Entry 6PSV (electron microscopy, 3.50 A resolution); this record covers chains I and J of the 10 polymer chains in the assembly.

== Chain I ==
Protein: DNA-directed RNA polymerase subunit beta
From: Escherichia coli
Notes: EC 2.7.7.6
UniProt: P0A8V4 (RPOB_ECO57); residue numbers follow UniProt; this construct covers 1-1342
Chain sequence (1342 residues; each row starts with the number of its first residue):
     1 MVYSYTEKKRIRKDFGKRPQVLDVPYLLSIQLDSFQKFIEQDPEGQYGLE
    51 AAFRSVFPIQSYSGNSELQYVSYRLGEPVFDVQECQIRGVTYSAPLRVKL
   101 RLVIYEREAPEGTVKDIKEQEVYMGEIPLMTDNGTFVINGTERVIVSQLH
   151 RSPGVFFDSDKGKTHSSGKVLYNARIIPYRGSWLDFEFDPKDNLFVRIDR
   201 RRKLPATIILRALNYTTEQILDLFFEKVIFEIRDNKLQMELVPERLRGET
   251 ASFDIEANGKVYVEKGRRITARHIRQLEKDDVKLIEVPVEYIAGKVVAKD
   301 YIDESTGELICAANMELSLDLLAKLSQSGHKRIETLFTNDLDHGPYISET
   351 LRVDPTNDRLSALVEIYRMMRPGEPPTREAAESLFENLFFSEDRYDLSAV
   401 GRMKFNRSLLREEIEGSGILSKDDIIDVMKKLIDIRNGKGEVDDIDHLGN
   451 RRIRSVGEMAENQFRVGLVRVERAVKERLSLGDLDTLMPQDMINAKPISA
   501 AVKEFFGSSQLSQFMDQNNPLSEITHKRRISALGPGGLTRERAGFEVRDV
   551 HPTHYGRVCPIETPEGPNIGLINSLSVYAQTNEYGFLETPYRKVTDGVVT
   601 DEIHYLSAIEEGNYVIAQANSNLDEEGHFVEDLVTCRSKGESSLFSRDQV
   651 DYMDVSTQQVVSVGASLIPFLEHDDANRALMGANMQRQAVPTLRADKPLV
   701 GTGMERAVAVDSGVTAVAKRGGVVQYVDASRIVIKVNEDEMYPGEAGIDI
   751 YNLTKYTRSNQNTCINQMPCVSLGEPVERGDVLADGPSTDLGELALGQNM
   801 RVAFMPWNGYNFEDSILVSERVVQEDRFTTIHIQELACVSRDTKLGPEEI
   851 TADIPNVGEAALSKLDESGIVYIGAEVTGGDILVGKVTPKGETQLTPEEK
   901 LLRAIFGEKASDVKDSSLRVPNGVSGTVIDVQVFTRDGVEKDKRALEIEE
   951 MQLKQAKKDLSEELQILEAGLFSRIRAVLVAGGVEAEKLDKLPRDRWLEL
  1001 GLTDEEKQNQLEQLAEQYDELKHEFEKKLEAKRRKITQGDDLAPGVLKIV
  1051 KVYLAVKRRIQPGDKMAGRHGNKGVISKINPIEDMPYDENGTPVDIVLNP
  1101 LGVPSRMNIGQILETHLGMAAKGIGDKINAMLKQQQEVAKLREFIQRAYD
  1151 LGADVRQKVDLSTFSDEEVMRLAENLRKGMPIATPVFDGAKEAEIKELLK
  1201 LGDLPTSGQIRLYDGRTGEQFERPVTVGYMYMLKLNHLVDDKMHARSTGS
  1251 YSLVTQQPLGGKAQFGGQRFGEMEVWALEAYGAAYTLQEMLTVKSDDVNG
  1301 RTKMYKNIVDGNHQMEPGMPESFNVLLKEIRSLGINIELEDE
Unresolved in the structure: 1-2
UniProt features mapped onto this chain:
  - modified residue (N6-acetyllysine): Lys-1022, Lys-1200
Small-molecule neighbours: chapso (1N7): Gln-725, Tyr-726, Arg-731, Glu-962, Gln-965, Ile-966, Ala-969, Ser-973

== Chain J ==
Protein: DNA-directed RNA polymerase subunit beta'
From: Escherichia coli
Notes: EC 2.7.7.6
UniProt: P0A8T7 (RPOC_ECOLI); residue numbers follow UniProt; this construct covers 2-1407
Chain sequence (1430 residues; numbered 1 to 1430; the number before each row is that of its first residue):
     1 VKDLLKFLKAQTKTEEFDAIKIALASPDMIRSWSFGEVKKPETINYRTFK
    51 PERDGLFCARIFGPVKDYECLCGKYKRLKHRGVICEKCGVEVTQTKVRRE
   101 RMGHIELASPTAHIWFLKSLPSRIGLLLDMPLRDIERVLYFESYVVIEGG
   151 MTNLERQQILTEEQYLDALEEFGDEFDAKMGAEAIQALLKSMDLEQECEQ
   201 LREELNETNSETKRKKLTKRIKLLEAFVQSGNKPEWMILTVLPVLPPDLR
   251 PLVPLDGGRFATSDLNDLYRRVINRNNRLKRLLDLAAPDIIVRNEKRMLQ
   301 EAVDALLDNGRRGRAITGSNKRPLKSLADMIKGKQGRFRQNLLGKRVDYS
   351 GRSVITVGPYLRLHQCGLPKKMALELFKPFIYGKLELRGLATTIKAAKKM
   401 VEREEAVVWDILDEVIREHPVLLNRAPTLHRLGIQAFEPVLIEGKAIQLH
   451 PLVCAAYNADFDGDQMAVHVPLTLEAQLEARALMMSTNNILSPANGEPII
   501 VPSQDVVLGLYYMTRDCVNAKGEGMVLTGPKEAERLYRSGLASLHARVKV
   551 RITEYEKDANGELVAKTSLKDTTVGRAILWMIVPKGLPYSIVNQALGKKA
   601 ISKMLNTCYRILGLKPTVIFADQIMYTGFAYAARSGASVGIDDMVIPEKK
   651 HEIISEAEAEVAEIQEQFQSGLVTAGERYNKVIDIWAAANDRVSKAMMDN
   701 LQTETVINRDGQEEKQVSFNSIYMMADSGARGSAAQIRQLAGMRGLMAKP
   751 DGSIIETPITANFREGLNVLQYFISTHGARKGLADTALKTANSGYLTRRL
   801 VDVAQDLVVTEDDCGTHEGIMMTPVIEGGDVKEPLRDRVLGRVTAEDVLK
   851 PGTADILVPRNTLLHEQWCDLLEENSVDAVKVRSVVSCDTDFGVCAHCYG
   901 RDLARGHIINKGEAIGVIAAQSIGEPGTQLTMRTFHIGGAASRAAAESSI
   951 QVKNKGSIKLSNVKSVVNSSGKLVITSRNTELKLIDEFGRTKESYKVPYG
  1001 AVLAKGDGEQVAGGETVANWDPHTMPVITEVSGFVRFTDMIDGQTITRQT
  1051 DELTGLSSLVVLDSAERTAGGKDLRPALKIVDAQGNDVLIPGTDMPAQYF
  1101 LPGKAIVQLEDGVQISSGDTLARIPQESGGTKDITGGLPRVADLFEARRP
  1151 KEPAILAEISGIVSFGKETKGKRRLVITPVDGSDPYEEMIPKWRQLNVFE
  1201 GERVERGDVISDGPEAPHDILRLRGVHAVTRYIVNEVQDVYRLQGVKIND
  1251 KHIEVIVRQMLRKATIVNAGSSDFLEGEQVEYSRVKIANRELEANGKVGA
  1301 TYSRDLLGITKASLATESFISAASFQETTRVLTEAAVAGKRDELRGLKEN
  1351 VIVGRLIPAGTGYAYHQDRMRRRAAGEAPAAPQVTAEDASASLAELLNAG
  1401 LGGSDNELELEVLFQGPSSGHHHHHHHHHH
Unresolved in the structure: 1-15, 938-947, 1127-1131, 1376-1430
Differences from the reference sequence: expression tag (1, 1408-1430)
UniProt features mapped onto this chain:
  - binding site (Zn(2+)): Cys-70, Cys-72, Cys-85, Cys-88, Cys-814, Cys-888, Cys-895, Cys-898
  - binding site (Mg(2+)): Asp-460, Asp-462, Asp-464
  - modified residue: Lys-983 (N6-acetyllysine)
  - mutagenesis: Gln-504 (Q504P: Resistant to antibiotics salinamide A and B), Asn-690 (N690D: Resistant to antibiotics salinamide A and B), Met-697 (M697V: Resistant to antibiotics salinamide A and B), Ala-735 (A735T: Resistant to antibiotics salinamide A and B), Arg-738 (R738C/H/P/S: Resistant to antibiotics salinamide A and B), Ala-748 (A748E: Resistant to antibiotics salinamide A and B), Pro-758 (P758S/T: Resistant to antibiotics salinamide A and B), Phe-763 (F763C: Resistant to antibiotics salinamide A and B), Ser-775 (S775A: Resistant to antibiotics salinamide A and B), Ala-779 (A779T/V: Resistant to antibiotics salinamide A and B), Arg-780 (R780C: Resistant to antibiotics salinamide A and B), Gly-782 (G782A/C: Resistant to antibiotics salinamide A and B), 1 further mutagenesis entry in UniProt
Metal / ion sites: Zn2+ site 1: Cys-70, Cys-72, Cys-85, Cys-88; Mg2+: Asp-462, Asp-464; Zn2+ site 2: Cys-814, Cys-888, Cys-895, Cys-898
Small-molecule neighbours: chapso (1N7): Ile-937, Leu-1243, Gln-1244

== Interface between chain I and chain J ==
Contacting residue pairs (350; chain I residue first):
  Phe-545(I) / Lys-781(J)
  Arg-548(I) / Arg-780(J)
  Asp-549(I) / Pro-750(J)
  Val-550(I) / Phe-773(J)  hydrophobic
  Val-550(I) / Thr-776(J)
  Val-550(I) / His-777(J)  hydrogen bond (backbone-side chain)
  Val-550(I) / Arg-780(J)
  His-551(I) / Phe-773(J)
  Pro-552(I) / Phe-773(J)
  Tyr-555(I) / Val-769(J)
  Cys-559(I) / Arg-780(J)
  Pro-560(I) / Phe-773(J)  hydrophobic
  Pro-560(I) / Thr-776(J)
  Pro-560(I) / Arg-780(J)  hydrogen bond (backbone-side chain)
  Ile-561(I) / Tyr-772(J)  hydrophobic
  Thr-563(I) / Arg-780(J)
  Glu-565(I) / Leu-783(J)
  Gly-566(I) / Ala-787(J)
  Ile-569(I) / Leu-783(J)  hydrophobic
  Gly-570(I) / Arg-780(J)
  Asn-573(I) / Arg-780(J)  hydrogen bond
  Gln-618(I) / Leu-770(J)
  Asn-620(I) / Asn-768(J)
  Asn-620(I) / Val-769(J)
  Thr-635(I) / Leu-770(J)
  Ser-642(I) / Leu-770(J)
  Thr-657(I) / Val-769(J)
  Val-660(I) / Val-769(J)  hydrophobic
  Leu-671(I) / Tyr-772(J)
  Glu-672(I) / Phe-763(J)
  Glu-672(I) / Gly-766(J)
  Glu-672(I) / Leu-767(J)
  Glu-672(I) / Tyr-772(J)
  His-673(I) / Phe-763(J)
  His-673(I) / Arg-764(J)
  His-673(I) / Glu-765(J)
  His-673(I) / Gly-766(J)  hydrogen bond (side chain-backbone)
  Asp-674(I) / Phe-763(J)
  Asp-674(I) / Tyr-772(J)
  Asp-675(I) / Phe-763(J)
  Asp-675(I) / Tyr-772(J)
  Ala-676(I) / Tyr-772(J)
  Ala-676(I) / Thr-776(J)
  Ala-676(I) / Ala-779(J)  hydrophobic
  Asn-677(I) / Ala-779(J)
  Asn-677(I) / Leu-783(J)
  Ala-679(I) / Tyr-772(J)
  Leu-680(I) / Leu-783(J)  hydrophobic
  Phe-804(I) / Ser-638(J)  hydrogen bond (backbone-side chain)
  Met-805(I) / Ala-633(J)
  Met-805(I) / Gly-636(J)
  Met-805(I) / Ala-637(J)
  Pro-806(I) / Asp-505(J)
  Pro-806(I) / Ala-632(J)
  Pro-806(I) / Ala-633(J)
  Pro-806(I) / Ala-637(J)
  Asn-808(I) / Pro-359(J)
  Asn-808(I) / Ala-633(J)
  Gly-809(I) / Val-357(J)
  Gly-809(I) / Pro-359(J)
  Gly-809(I) / Phe-629(J)
  Tyr-810(I) / Pro-359(J)
  Asn-811(I) / Asp-505(J)
  Phe-812(I) / Val-357(J)  hydrophobic
  Phe-812(I) / Pro-451(J)
  Phe-812(I) / Ser-503(J)
  Phe-812(I) / Gln-504(J)  hydrogen bond (backbone-side chain)
  Phe-812(I) / Asp-505(J)
  Phe-812(I) / Phe-629(J)  hydrophobic
  Glu-813(I) / Asp-460(J)
  Glu-813(I) / Phe-461(J)
  Glu-813(I) / Gln-504(J)  hydrogen bond (backbone-side chain)
  Glu-813(I) / Arg-731(J)  salt bridge
  Ser-815(I) / Val-357(J)
  Ser-815(I) / Phe-461(J)
  Arg-841(I) / Asp-256(J)  salt bridge
  Lys-844(I) / Phe-49(J)
  Gln-894(I) / Arg-77(J)  hydrogen bond
  Gln-1061(I) / Lys-445(J)
  Pro-1062(I) / Ala-446(J)
  Lys-1065(I) / Asp-462(J)
  Lys-1073(I) / Asp-462(J)
  Gly-1074(I) / Phe-461(J)
  Val-1075(I) / Val-354(J)  hydrophobic
  Val-1075(I) / Ile-355(J)
  Val-1075(I) / Phe-461(J)  hydrogen bond (backbone-backbone)
  Ile-1076(I) / Thr-356(J)
  Asn-1099(I) / Gln-504(J)
  Asn-1099(I) / Asp-505(J)  hydrogen bond
  Pro-1100(I) / Ala-637(J)
  Pro-1100(I) / Val-639(J)  hydrophobic
  Pro-1100(I) / Met-725(J)
  Leu-1101(I) / Gln-504(J)
  Leu-1101(I) / Asp-505(J)
  Leu-1101(I) / Met-725(J)  hydrophobic
  Leu-1101(I) / Arg-731(J)
  Val-1103(I) / Val-639(J)  hydrophobic
  Pro-1104(I) / Ile-722(J)  hydrophobic
  Pro-1104(I) / Met-725(J)  hydrophobic
  Ser-1105(I) / Arg-731(J)  hydrogen bond
  Ser-1105(I) / Gln-736(J)
  Arg-1106(I) / Arg-731(J)
  Met-1107(I) / Gln-739(J)
  Met-1107(I) / Leu-740(J)  hydrophobic
  Met-1107(I) / Phe-763(J)  hydrophobic
  Ile-1109(I) / Ile-641(J)  hydrophobic
  Ile-1109(I) / Met-644(J)  hydrophobic
  Ile-1109(I) / Phe-763(J)
  Ile-1112(I) / Val-639(J)  hydrophobic
  Leu-1113(I) / Ile-641(J)  hydrophobic
  His-1116(I) / Ile-641(J)
  Phe-1187(I) / Leu-767(J)
  Phe-1187(I) / Tyr-772(J)  hydrophobic
  Glu-1192(I) / Arg-764(J)  salt bridge
  Lys-1196(I) / Ile-641(J)
  Ser-1207(I) / Asp-642(J)
  Gln-1209(I) / Gly-640(J)
  Gln-1209(I) / Asp-643(J)
  Glu-1219(I) / Arg-538(J)  salt bridge
  Glu-1219(I) / Arg-634(J)  salt bridge
  Phe-1221(I) / Ala-633(J)
  Phe-1221(I) / Arg-634(J)
  Phe-1221(I) / Gly-636(J)
  Glu-1222(I) / Tyr-512(J)  hydrogen bond
  Glu-1222(I) / Tyr-537(J)
  Glu-1222(I) / Leu-544(J)
  Glu-1222(I) / Arg-634(J)
  Glu-1222(I) / Ser-635(J)
  Glu-1222(I) / Gly-636(J)
  Arg-1223(I) / Tyr-512(J)
  Arg-1223(I) / Ser-635(J)
  Arg-1223(I) / Gly-636(J)
  Arg-1223(I) / Ala-637(J)
  Arg-1223(I) / Phe-719(J)  hydrogen bond (side chain-backbone)
  Arg-1223(I) / Ser-721(J)  hydrogen bond
  Pro-1224(I) / Gly-636(J)
  Val-1225(I) / Gly-636(J)
  Val-1225(I) / Ser-638(J)
  Thr-1226(I) / Ser-638(J)  hydrogen bond (backbone-side chain)
  Thr-1226(I) / Val-639(J)  hydrogen bond (side chain-backbone)
  Thr-1226(I) / Gly-640(J)
  Val-1239(I) / Lys-445(J)
  Lys-1242(I) / Arg-352(J)
  Lys-1242(I) / Gln-465(J)
  Met-1243(I) / Arg-352(J)
  Met-1243(I) / Ser-353(J)
  Met-1243(I) / Lys-371(J)
  Met-1243(I) / Met-372(J)  hydrophobic
  Met-1243(I) / Lys-445(J)
  His-1244(I) / Gly-351(J)
  His-1244(I) / Arg-352(J)  hydrogen bond (backbone-backbone)
  His-1244(I) / Met-372(J)
  Ala-1245(I) / Ser-350(J)
  Ala-1245(I) / Gly-351(J)
  Ala-1245(I) / Met-372(J)  hydrophobic
  Ala-1245(I) / Glu-375(J)
  Arg-1246(I) / Asp-348(J)  salt bridge
  Arg-1246(I) / Tyr-349(J)  hydrogen bond (backbone-backbone)
  Arg-1246(I) / Ser-350(J)  hydrogen bond (backbone-backbone)
  Ser-1247(I) / Asp-348(J)
  Ser-1247(I) / Tyr-349(J)  hydrogen bond (backbone-backbone)
  Ser-1247(I) / Glu-375(J)  hydrogen bond (backbone-backbone)
  Ser-1247(I) / Leu-376(J)
  Ser-1247(I) / Lys-378(J)
  Thr-1248(I) / Asp-348(J)
  Thr-1248(I) / Tyr-349(J)
  Tyr-1251(I) / Asp-348(J)  hydrogen bond
  Leu-1253(I) / Arg-99(J)  hydrogen bond (backbone-side chain)
  Leu-1253(I) / Asp-248(J)
  Leu-1253(I) / Pro-251(J)  hydrophobic
  Leu-1253(I) / Val-253(J)  hydrophobic
  Val-1254(I) / Arg-99(J)  hydrogen bond (backbone-side chain)
  Val-1254(I) / Asp-248(J)
  Gln-1256(I) / Arg-99(J)
  Gln-1257(I) / Asn-341(J)  hydrogen bond
  Pro-1258(I) / Arg-346(J)
  Pro-1258(I) / Val-347(J)
  Pro-1258(I) / Asp-348(J)
  Leu-1259(I) / Arg-346(J)  hydrogen bond (backbone-side chain)
  Gly-1260(I) / Arg-346(J)
  Phe-1265(I) / Glu-375(J)
  Gly-1267(I) / Arg-346(J)
  Gly-1267(I) / Val-347(J)
  Gln-1268(I) / Arg-346(J)
  Gln-1268(I) / Val-347(J)  hydrogen bond (backbone-backbone)
  Gln-1268(I) / Ser-350(J)  hydrogen bond (backbone-side chain)
  Gln-1268(I) / Gly-351(J)
  Gln-1268(I) / Arg-352(J)
  Gln-1268(I) / His-469(J)
  Arg-1269(I) / Gln-340(J)  hydrogen bond (side chain-backbone)
  Arg-1269(I) / Gly-344(J)  hydrogen bond (side chain-backbone)
  Arg-1269(I) / Lys-345(J)
  Arg-1269(I) / Arg-346(J)
  Phe-1270(I) / Leu-343(J)
  Phe-1270(I) / Gly-344(J)
  Phe-1270(I) / Lys-345(J)  hydrogen bond (backbone-backbone)
  Phe-1270(I) / His-469(J)
  Glu-1272(I) / Arg-798(J)  salt bridge
  Met-1273(I) / Thr-428(J)
  Met-1273(I) / Gly-794(J)
  Met-1273(I) / Thr-797(J)
  Met-1273(I) / Arg-798(J)
  Glu-1274(I) / Asn-424(J)  hydrogen bond
  Glu-1274(I) / Ala-426(J)
  Glu-1274(I) / Thr-428(J)
  Glu-1274(I) / Ile-434(J)
  Val-1275(I) / Leu-343(J)
  Trp-1276(I) / Arg-798(J)
  Trp-1276(I) / Val-801(J)  hydrophobic
  Trp-1276(I) / Val-917(J)  hydrophobic
  Trp-1276(I) / Gln-921(J)
  Ala-1277(I) / Thr-428(J)
  Ala-1277(I) / Arg-431(J)
  Ala-1277(I) / Ile-434(J)  hydrophobic
  Ala-1277(I) / Gln-921(J)
  Leu-1278(I) / Met-484(J)  hydrophobic
  Glu-1279(I) / Gln-805(J)  hydrogen bond
  Glu-1279(I) / Ala-914(J)
  Glu-1279(I) / Val-917(J)
  Glu-1279(I) / Leu-1347(J)
  Glu-1279(I) / Val-1351(J)
  Glu-1279(I) / Ile-1357(J)
  Ala-1280(I) / Arg-431(J)  hydrogen bond (backbone-side chain)
  Ala-1280(I) / Glu-913(J)
  Ala-1280(I) / Ile-918(J)
  Ala-1280(I) / Gln-921(J)
  Tyr-1281(I) / Arg-431(J)  hydrogen bond (side chain-backbone)
  Tyr-1281(I) / Ile-434(J)  hydrogen bond (side chain-backbone)
  Tyr-1281(I) / Met-484(J)  hydrophobic
  Tyr-1281(I) / Asn-489(J)
  Gly-1282(I) / Gly-1360(J)
  Gly-1282(I) / Thr-1361(J)  hydrogen bond (backbone-backbone)
  Ala-1283(I) / Glu-479(J)
  Ala-1284(I) / Glu-479(J)  hydrogen bond (backbone-side chain)
  Ala-1284(I) / Leu-1356(J)
  Ala-1284(I) / Thr-1361(J)
  Ala-1284(I) / Gly-1362(J)
  Tyr-1285(I) / Glu-475(J)
  Tyr-1285(I) / Glu-479(J)  hydrogen bond (backbone-side chain)
  Tyr-1285(I) / Leu-1356(J)  hydrophobic
  Tyr-1285(I) / Thr-1361(J)
  Thr-1286(I) / Ala-476(J)
  Thr-1286(I) / Glu-479(J)  hydrogen bond
  Leu-1287(I) / Val-1351(J)  hydrophobic
  Leu-1287(I) / Ile-1357(J)  hydrophobic
  Gln-1288(I) / Leu-1356(J)
  Glu-1289(I) / Pro-471(J)
  Glu-1289(I) / Leu-472(J)  hydrogen bond (side chain-backbone)
  Glu-1289(I) / Thr-473(J)  hydrogen bond (side chain-backbone)
  Glu-1289(I) / Ala-476(J)
  Met-1290(I) / Val-347(J)
  Leu-1291(I) / Lys-345(J)
  Leu-1291(I) / Val-1351(J)  hydrophobic
  Leu-1291(I) / Gly-1354(J)
  Thr-1292(I) / Gly-1354(J)  hydrogen bond (side chain-backbone)
  Lys-1294(I) / Val-347(J)
  Lys-1294(I) / Asp-348(J)  hydrogen bond (backbone-backbone)
  Lys-1294(I) / Tyr-349(J)
  Lys-1294(I) / Val-470(J)  hydrogen bond (side chain-backbone)
  Lys-1294(I) / Leu-472(J)
  Ser-1295(I) / Lys-345(J)
  Ser-1295(I) / Arg-346(J)  hydrogen bond (side chain-backbone)
  Asp-1296(I) / Lys-345(J)  salt bridge
  Met-1304(I) / Leu-472(J)  hydrophobic
  Met-1304(I) / Thr-473(J)
  Tyr-1305(I) / Tyr-349(J)
  Tyr-1305(I) / Pro-379(J)  hydrophobic
  Tyr-1305(I) / Tyr-382(J)
  Ile-1308(I) / Pro-379(J)  hydrophobic
  Ile-1308(I) / Phe-380(J)
  Ile-1308(I) / Leu-472(J)  hydrophobic
  Val-1309(I) / Pro-379(J)
  Val-1309(I) / Gly-383(J)
  Val-1309(I) / Glu-386(J)
  Asp-1310(I) / Glu-386(J)
  His-1313(I) / Phe-380(J)
  His-1313(I) / Leu-472(J)
  His-1313(I) / Thr-473(J)
  His-1313(I) / Leu-474(J)  hydrogen bond (backbone-backbone)
  Gln-1314(I) / Thr-473(J)
  Met-1315(I) / Thr-473(J)
  Gly-1318(I) / Gly-1354(J)
  Met-1319(I) / Val-1353(J)  hydrophobic
  Pro-1320(I) / Lys-345(J)
  Pro-1320(I) / Ile-1352(J)
  Pro-1320(I) / Val-1353(J)
  Pro-1320(I) / Gly-1354(J)
  Glu-1321(I) / Arg-99(J)  salt bridge
  Ser-1322(I) / Asn-341(J)
  Ser-1322(I) / Leu-342(J)
  Ser-1322(I) / Lys-345(J)  hydrogen bond
  Phe-1323(I) / Leu-342(J)
  Phe-1323(I) / Ile-1320(J)  hydrophobic
  Phe-1323(I) / Ile-1352(J)  hydrophobic
  Val-1325(I) / Arg-99(J)
  Val-1325(I) / Arg-337(J)
  Leu-1326(I) / Ile-331(J)  hydrophobic
  Leu-1326(I) / Arg-337(J)
  Leu-1326(I) / Phe-338(J)  hydrophobic
  Leu-1326(I) / Leu-342(J)  hydrophobic
  Lys-1328(I) / Glu-100(J)
  Lys-1328(I) / Met-102(J)
  Lys-1328(I) / Leu-245(J)
  Lys-1328(I) / Pro-246(J)
  Lys-1328(I) / Leu-249(J)
  Glu-1329(I) / Met-330(J)
  Glu-1329(I) / Ile-331(J)
  Glu-1329(I) / Arg-337(J)  salt bridge
  Arg-1331(I) / Trp-33(J)
  Arg-1331(I) / Met-102(J)
  Arg-1331(I) / Pro-243(J)
  Ser-1332(I) / Pro-243(J)
  Ser-1332(I) / Leu-245(J)
  Ser-1332(I) / Leu-327(J)
  Leu-1333(I) / His-113(J)
  Leu-1333(I) / Trp-115(J)  hydrophobic
  Leu-1333(I) / Pro-243(J)
  Leu-1333(I) / Leu-307(J)  hydrophobic
  Leu-1333(I) / Leu-327(J)  hydrophobic
  Gly-1334(I) / Leu-24(J)
  Gly-1334(I) / Ala-25(J)  hydrogen bond (backbone-backbone)
  Gly-1334(I) / His-113(J)
  Ile-1335(I) / Ile-22(J)  hydrophobic
  Ile-1335(I) / Ala-23(J)
  Ile-1335(I) / Trp-33(J)
  Ile-1335(I) / Phe-116(J)  hydrophobic
  Ile-1335(I) / Ala-1336(J)  hydrophobic
  Asn-1336(I) / Ile-22(J)
  Asn-1336(I) / Ala-23(J)  hydrogen bond (backbone-backbone)
  Asn-1336(I) / Leu-24(J)
  Asn-1336(I) / Ala-25(J)
  Asn-1336(I) / Trp-33(J)
  Ile-1337(I) / Ile-20(J)  hydrophobic
  Ile-1337(I) / Lys-21(J)
  Ile-1337(I) / Ile-22(J)  hydrophobic
  Glu-1338(I) / Ile-20(J)
  Glu-1338(I) / Lys-21(J)  hydrogen bond (backbone-backbone)
  Leu-1339(I) / Phe-17(J)  hydrophobic
  Leu-1339(I) / Ala-19(J)
  Leu-1339(I) / Ile-20(J)  hydrophobic
  Glu-1340(I) / Phe-17(J)
  Glu-1340(I) / Ala-19(J)  hydrogen bond (backbone-backbone)
  Glu-1340(I) / Lys-21(J)  salt bridge
  Glu-1340(I) / Arg-1341(J)
  Asp-1341(I) / Phe-17(J)
  Asp-1341(I) / Asp-18(J)  hydrogen bond (backbone-backbone)
  Glu-1342(I) / Glu-16(J)
  Glu-1342(I) / Phe-17(J)
  Glu-1342(I) / Asp-18(J)
  Glu-1342(I) / Arg-1373(J)
Also at the interface, not in a pair above, chain I (164 interface residues in all): His-554, Pro-567, Trp-807, Asp-814, Asn-922, Pro-1044, Gly-1063, Ser-1077, Asp-1240, Thr-1255, Gly-1261, Gly-1271, Val-1293, Ile-1330
Also at the interface, not in a pair above, chain J (189 interface residues in all): Met-29, Ile-30, Gly-257, Tyr-269, Arg-339, Tyr-360, Ile-394, Leu-422, Arg-425, His-430, Leu-432, Gln-435, Gln-448, Cys-454, Gly-463, Ala-467, Gln-477, Leu-483, Val-506, His-545, Met-724, Ala-730, Gly-732, Ile-737, Arg-744, Thr-757, Ile-774, Ser-775, Ala-784, Leu-788, Leu-1332, Lys-1348, Arg-1355

== In short ==
164 residues of chain I face 189 of chain J across their interface, with 53 hydrogen bonds and 11 salt
bridges. Polar pairs include Glu-813(I)/Arg-731(J), Arg-841(I)/Asp-256(J) and Glu-1192(I)/Arg-764(J). Chain I
binds chapso. Chain J binds chapso.
Chain I is DNA-directed RNA polymerase subunit beta and chain J is DNA-directed RNA polymerase subunit beta',
both from Escherichia coli; the structure, Escherichia coli RNA polymerase promoter unwinding intermediate
(TpreRPo) with TraR and rpsT P2 promoter, was determined by electron microscopy, deposited together with 6PSQ,
6PSR, 6PSS, 6PST, 6PSU and 6PSW.
